1NRP - chains L and H of the 3 polymer chains in the assembly; structure by X-ray diffraction, 3.00 A resolution.

[Chain L]
Protein: Alpha-thrombin (small subunit)
Organism: Homo sapiens
Notes: EC 3.4.21.5
Reference sequence: P00734 (THRB_HUMAN); the construct lacks a stretch of the UniProt sequence, so the offset changes along the chain: -6 to 0 = UniProt 328-334; 1-14 = UniProt 336-349
Amino-acid sequence (36 residues; row label = number of the first residue in the row; a row labelled like 14A-14M holds insertion residues (14A, then the next letters in order); numbers below 1 keep their minus sign (Thr-6 is residue -6)):
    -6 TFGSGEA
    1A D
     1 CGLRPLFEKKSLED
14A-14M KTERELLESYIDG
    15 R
Unresolved in the structure: -6 to 0
Swiss-Prot annotation at these positions:
  - site: Arg15 (Cleavage)

[Chain H]
Protein: Alpha-thrombin (large subunit)
Organism: Homo sapiens
Notes: EC 3.4.21.5
Reference sequence: P00734 (THRB_HUMAN); the construct lacks a stretch of the UniProt sequence and is renumbered around it, so the offset changes along the chain: 16-36 = UniProt 364-384; 37-60 = UniProt 386-409; 61-77 = UniProt 419-435; 78-97 = UniProt 437-456; 7 more segments
Amino-acid sequence (259 residues; row label = number of the first residue in the row; note: 1 number in that range is skipped by the numbering (no residue carries it; nothing is unmodelled there); a row labelled like 60A-60I holds insertion residues (60A, then the next letters in order)):
    16 IVEGSDAEIGMSPWQVMLFRK
   36A S
    37 PQELLCGASLISDRWVLTAAHCLL
60A-60I YPPWDKNFT
    61 ENDLLVRIGKHSRTRYE
   77A R
    78 NIEKISMLEKIYIHPRYNWR
   97A E
    98 NLDRDIALMKLKKPVAFSDYIHPVCLPDRETA
129A-129C ASL
   130 LQAGYKGRVTGWGNLKETWT
149A-149E ANVGK
   150 GQPSVLQVVNLPIVERPVCKDSTRIRITDNMFCAG
  184A Y
   185 KP
186A-186D DEGK
   187 RGDACEGDSGGPFVMKSP
204A-204B FN
   205 NRWYQMGIVSWGE
   219 GCD
  221A R
   222 DGKYGFYTHVFRLKKWIQKVIDQFGE
Unresolved in the structure: 149B, 247
Swiss-Prot annotation at these positions:
  - region: Ala183 to Val200 (High affinity receptor-binding region which is also known as the TP508 peptide)
  - active site (Charge relay system): His57, Asp102, Ser195
  - glycosylation: Asn60G (N-linked (GlcNAc...) (complex) asparagine)
Disulfide bonds: Cys42-Cys58, Cys168-Cys182, Cys191-Cys220

[How chain L and chain H interact]
Cross-chain cystine bridges: Cys1(L)-Cys122(H)
Pairs across the interface (46; chain L residue first):
  Cys1(L) with His119(H), hydrogen bond (backbone-side chain); Pro120(H); Cys122(H), disulfide; Arg206(H)
  Asp1A(L) with His119(H), salt bridge
  Gly2(L) with Pro120(H), hydrogen bond (backbone-backbone); Val121(H); Cys122(H), hydrogen bond (backbone-side chain); Arg206(H); Trp207(H), hydrogen bond (backbone-backbone)
  Leu3(L) with His119(H); Asn205(H); Arg206(H)
  Arg4(L) with Gly25(H); Met26(H), hydrogen bond (side chain-backbone); Trp29(H); Arg137(H); Trp207(H)
  Pro5(L) with His119(H)
  Leu6(L) with Ile24(H); Asp116(H)
  Phe7(L) with Gly25(H); Met26(H)
  Glu8(L) with Lys202(H), salt bridge; Asn205(H); Trp207(H), hydrogen bond
  Asp14(L) with Glu23(H); Arg137(H), salt bridge
  Lys14A(L) with Glu23(H)
  Thr14B(L) with Arg137(H); Asn159(H)
  Glu14C(L) with Arg137(H); Lys202(H), salt bridge
  Glu14E(L) with Lys135(H), salt bridge; Asn159(H); Tyr184A(H)
  Leu14F(L) with Asn159(H); Trp207(H), hydrophobic
  Ser14I(L) with Gly133(H); Tyr134(H); Lys135(H)
  Tyr14J(L) with Tyr134(H), hydrophobic; Lys135(H), hydrogen bond (side chain-backbone); Met201(H); Lys202(H), hydrogen bond (side chain-backbone); Pro204(H), hydrophobic
Also at the interface, not in a pair above, chain H (29 interface residues in all): Ser27, Pro28, Ser115, Tyr117, Leu129C, Gly136, Asn204B

[In short]
Chain L and chain H form an interface of 17 and 29 residues respectively; the contacts include 1 disulfide
bond, 8 hydrogen bonds and 5 salt bridges. Among the polar pairs are Asp1A(L)-His119(H), Glu8(L)-Lys202(H) and
Glu14E(L)-Lys135(H).
Chain L is Alpha-thrombin (small subunit) and chain H is Alpha-thrombin (large subunit), both from Homo
sapiens; the structure, Crystallographic structures of thrombin complexed with thrombin receptor peptides:
existence of expected and novel binding modes, was determined by X-ray diffraction (same publication as 1NRN,
1NRO, 1NRQ, 1NRR and 1NRS).
